1P51 - chains A and B of the 4 polymer chains in the assembly; structure by X-ray diffraction, 2.50 A resolution.

Chain A (and B):
Protein: DNA-binding protein HU
From: Anabaena sp
Notes: chain B of this document is another copy of the same molecule, construct and numbering; everything in this record applies to it too
UniProtKB: P05514 (DBH_ANASP); numbering as in UniProt (aligned over 1-94)
Chain sequence (94 residues; each row starts with the number of its first residue):
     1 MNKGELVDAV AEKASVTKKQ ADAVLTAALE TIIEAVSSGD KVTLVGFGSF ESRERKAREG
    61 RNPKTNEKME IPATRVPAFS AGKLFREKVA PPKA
Not modelled in the structure: 93-94
From the paper describing this entry:
  - binding site for the 19-nt DNA strand: Arg-61
  - contacts within the chain: Lys-3/Thr-26 (hydrogen bond)

How chain A and chain B interact:
Contacting residue pairs (79):
  Met-1(A) with Thr-31(B); Ala-35(B), hydrophobic; Asp-40(B), hydrogen bond (backbone-side chain); Lys-41(B), hydrogen bond (backbone-backbone); Val-42(B); Thr-43(B), hydrogen bond (backbone-backbone)
  Asn-2(A) with Thr-43(B)
  Lys-3(A) with Thr-43(B), hydrogen bond (backbone-backbone); Leu-44(B)
  Leu-6(A) with Thr-31(B); Leu-44(B), hydrophobic
  Ala-9(A) with Thr-31(B)
  Val-10(A) with Val-24(B), hydrophobic; Ala-28(B), hydrophobic
  Lys-13(A) with Ala-27(B); Thr-31(B), hydrogen bond
  Ala-14(A) with Ala-23(B); Val-24(B), hydrophobic
  Val-16(A) with Gln-20(B); Val-24(B), hydrophobic
  Gln-20(A) with Val-16(B); Gln-20(B), hydrogen bond
  Val-24(A) with Val-10(B), hydrophobic; Ala-14(B), hydrophobic; Val-24(B), hydrophobic
  Ala-27(A) with Lys-13(B)
  Ala-28(A) with Leu-6(B); Val-10(B), hydrophobic; Leu-25(B), hydrophobic
  Leu-29(A) with Leu-44(B), hydrophobic; Phe-47(B), hydrophobic
  Thr-31(A) with Met-1(B); Leu-6(B); Lys-13(B), hydrogen bond
  Ile-32(A) with Phe-47(B), hydrophobic
  Ile-33(A) with Phe-47(B), hydrophobic; Phe-85(B), hydrophobic; Lys-88(B)
  Val-36(A) with Phe-85(B), hydrophobic; Val-89(B), hydrophobic
  Ser-37(A) with Lys-88(B), hydrogen bond (side chain-backbone); Val-89(B), hydrogen bond (side chain-backbone)
  Asp-40(A) with Met-1(B), hydrogen bond (side chain-backbone)
  Lys-41(A) with Met-1(B), hydrogen bond (backbone-backbone)
  Val-42(A) with Met-1(B)
  Thr-43(A) with Met-1(B), hydrogen bond (backbone-backbone); Asn-2(B); Lys-3(B), hydrogen bond (backbone-backbone)
  Leu-44(A) with Lys-3(B); Leu-6(B), hydrophobic; Leu-29(B), hydrophobic
  Phe-47(A) with Leu-29(B), hydrophobic; Ile-32(B), hydrophobic; Ile-33(B), hydrophobic; Phe-50(B), hydrophobic
  Phe-50(A) with Phe-47(B), hydrophobic
  Ser-52(A) with Val-89(B)
  Thr-74(A) with Ala-90(B)
  Arg-75(A) with Val-89(B), hydrogen bond (side chain-backbone); Ala-90(B)
  Val-76(A) with Val-89(B)
  Pro-77(A) with Ala-81(B), hydrophobic; Phe-85(B), hydrophobic; Arg-86(B); Val-89(B), hydrophobic
  Phe-79(A) with Phe-79(B), hydrophobic
  Ala-81(A) with Pro-77(B), hydrophobic
  Phe-85(A) with Ile-33(B), hydrophobic; Val-36(B), hydrophobic; Pro-77(B), hydrophobic
  Arg-86(A) with Pro-77(B)
  Lys-88(A) with Ile-33(B); Glu-34(B), salt bridge; Ser-37(B), hydrogen bond (backbone-side chain)
  Val-89(A) with Ser-37(B), hydrogen bond (backbone-side chain); Arg-75(B); Pro-77(B), hydrophobic
  Ala-90(A) with Thr-74(B); Arg-75(B)
Other interface residues (no listed pair), chain A (44 interface residues in all): Ala-21, Ala-23, Leu-25, Glu-34, Ala-35, Leu-84
Other interface residues (no listed pair), chain B (43 interface residues in all): Ala-9, Ala-21, Ser-52, Val-76

Overview:
44 residues of chain A and 43 residues of chain B are in contact, with 16 hydrogen bonds and 1 salt bridge.
Among the polar pairs are Lys-88(A)/Glu-34(B), Met-1(A)/Asp-40(B) and Lys-13(A)/Thr-31(B). From the paper: a
binding site for the 19-nt DNA strand at Arg-61(A); contacts within the chain involving Lys-3(A) and
Thr-26(A).
Chain A and chain B are both DNA-binding protein HU (Anabaena sp); the structure, Anabaena HU-DNA cocrystal
structure (AHU6), was determined by X-ray diffraction (same publication as 1P71 and 1P78).
